Entry 5LY1 (X-ray diffraction, 2.50 A resolution); this record covers chains B and C of the 5 polymer chains in the assembly.

Chain B (and C):
Molecule: Lysine-specific demethylase 4A
Source organism: Homo sapiens
Notes: EC 1.14.11.-; fragment: catalytic domain; chain C of this document is another copy of the same molecule, construct and numbering; everything in this record applies to it too
UniProt: O75164 (KDM4A_HUMAN); residues 1-359 here = UniProt positions 1-359
Sequence (381 residues; numbered -21 to 359; the number before each row is that of its first residue; numbers below 1 keep their minus sign (Met-21 is residue -21)):
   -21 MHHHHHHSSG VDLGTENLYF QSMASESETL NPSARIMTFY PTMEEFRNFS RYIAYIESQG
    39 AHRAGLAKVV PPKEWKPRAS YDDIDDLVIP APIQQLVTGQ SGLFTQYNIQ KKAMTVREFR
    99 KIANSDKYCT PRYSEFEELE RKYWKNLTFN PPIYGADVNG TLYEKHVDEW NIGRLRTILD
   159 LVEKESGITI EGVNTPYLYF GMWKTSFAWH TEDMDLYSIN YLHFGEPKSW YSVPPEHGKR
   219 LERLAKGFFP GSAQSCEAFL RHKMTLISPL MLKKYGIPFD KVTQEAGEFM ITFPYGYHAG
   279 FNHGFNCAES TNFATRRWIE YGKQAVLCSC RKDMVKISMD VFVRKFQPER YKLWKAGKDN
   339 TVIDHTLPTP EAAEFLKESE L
Disordered / not traced: -21 to 8, 355-359 (chain C: -21 to 4, 162-169, 355-359)
Construct notes: initiating methionine (-21); expression tag (-20 to 0)
Bound ions: Ni2+: His188, Glu190, His276; Zn2+: Cys234, His240, Cys306, Cys308
Small-molecule neighbours: propanoic acid (PPI): Gly170, Tyr175, Tyr177, Glu190, Ser196, Lys241, Ser288, Thr289, Asn290
Swiss-Prot annotation at these positions:
  - binding site (2-oxoglutarate): Tyr132, Asn198, Lys206, Lys241
  - binding site (Fe cation): His188, Glu190, His276
  - binding site (Zn(2+)): Cys234, His240, Cys306, Cys308
  - modified residue: Ala2 (N-acetylalanine)
  - mutagenesis: Gly133 (G133A: Abolishes histone demethylase activity; when associated with A-138), Gly138 (G138A: Abolishes histone demethylase activity; when associated with A-138), Gly165 (G165A: Abolishes histone demethylase activity; when associated with A-165), Gly170 (G170A: Abolishes histone demethylase activity; when associated with A-165), His188 (H188A: Abolishes histone demethylase activity without affecting ability to bind H4K20me2), Ser288 to Thr289 (Displays histone demethylase activity for both dimethylated and H3-K9Me3; Abolishes histone demethylase activity)
From the paper describing this entry:
  - specificity-determining residues: Asn86, Gln88, Ser288, Arg309, Asp311
  - mutagenesis - H188A: abolished catalytic activity (citing earlier work)

Interface between chain B and chain C:
Residue-residue contacts (11):
  Lys162(B) - Asp64(C)
  Lys162(B) - Leu65(C)
  Glu163(B) - Leu65(C)
  Glu163(B) - Val66(C)  hydrogen bond (backbone-backbone)
  Ser164(B) - Asn137(C)
  Ser164(B) - Gly138(C)
  Ser164(B) - Thr139(C)  hydrogen bond (backbone-backbone)
  Gly165(B) - Thr139(C)
  Ile166(B) - Gly138(C)
  Ile166(B) - Thr139(C)
  Ile166(B) - Pro174(C)  hydrophobic
Interface residues without a listed pair, chain B (6 interface residues in all): Thr167
Interface residues without a listed pair, chain C (9 interface residues in all): Lys143, Leu176

In short:
6 residues of chain B and 9 residues of chain C are in contact, with 2 hydrogen bonds. Main-chain hydrogen
bonds include Glu163(B)-Val66(C) and Ser164(B)-Thr139(C). Ligands of chain B: propanoic acid. From the paper:
H188A of chain B abolishes catalytic activity; specificity determinants Asn86(B), Gln88(B) and Ser288(B) among
others.
Both chains are Lysine-specific demethylase 4A (Homo sapiens). Entry 5LY1 (JMJD2A/ KDM4A COMPLEXED WITH NI(II)
AND Macrocyclic PEPTIDE Inhibitor CP2 (13-mer)) was determined by X-ray diffraction, deposited together with
5LY2.
